Entry 3P8C (X-ray diffraction, 2.29 A resolution); this record covers chains E and F of the 5 polymer chains in the assembly.

== Chain E ==
Name: Probable protein BRICK1
From: Homo sapiens
Reference sequence: Q8WUW1 (BRK1_HUMAN); numbering as in UniProt (aligned over 1-75)
Amino-acid sequence (75 residues; each row starts with the number of its first residue):
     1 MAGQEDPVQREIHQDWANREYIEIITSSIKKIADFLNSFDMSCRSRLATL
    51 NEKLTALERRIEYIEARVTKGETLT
Disordered / not traced: 1-9, 74-75
Swiss-Prot annotation at these positions:
  - modified residue: Ala2 (N-acetylalanine)

== Chain F ==
Name: Abl interactor 2
From: Homo sapiens
Notes: fragment: N-terminal domain
Reference sequence: B4DSN1 (B4DSN1_HUMAN); residues 1-158 here = UniProt positions 1-158
Amino-acid sequence (159 residues; row label = number of the first residue in the row; numbering starts at 0):
     0 AMAELQMLLEEEIPGGRRALFDSYTNLERVADYCENNYIQSADKQRALEE
    50 TKAYTTQSLASVAYLINTLANNVLQMLDIQASQLRRMESSINHISQTVDI
   100 HKEKVARREIGILTTNKNTSRTHKIIAPANLERPVRYIRKPIDYTILDDI
   150 GHGVKVSTQ
Disordered / not traced: 156-158
Differences from the reference sequence: expression tag (0)

== How chain E and chain F interact ==
Residue-residue contacts - 37 pairs, chain E then chain F:
  Asn18(E) - Lys51(F)
  Tyr21(E) - Lys51(F)  hydrogen bond (side chain-backbone)
  Tyr21(E) - Thr54(F)
  Tyr21(E) - Thr55(F)  hydrogen bond
  Ile25(E) - Thr54(F)
  Ser28(E) - Leu58(F)
  Ile32(E) - Leu58(F)  hydrophobic
  Ile32(E) - Ile65(F)  hydrophobic
  Phe35(E) - Ile65(F)  hydrophobic
  Phe35(E) - Ala69(F)  hydrophobic
  Leu36(E) - Ile65(F)  hydrophobic
  Phe39(E) - Ala69(F)
  Phe39(E) - Val72(F)  hydrophobic
  Phe39(E) - Leu73(F)  hydrophobic
  Cys43(E) - Leu76(F)  hydrophobic
  Arg46(E) - Leu76(F)  hydrogen bond (side chain-backbone)
  Arg46(E) - Asp77(F)  salt bridge
  Leu47(E) - Leu76(F)  hydrophobic
  Leu50(E) - Leu76(F)  hydrophobic
  Leu50(E) - Ala80(F)  hydrophobic
  Leu50(E) - Leu83(F)
  Lys53(E) - Leu83(F)
  Lys53(E) - Arg84(F)
  Lys53(E) - Glu87(F)  salt bridge
  Leu57(E) - Leu83(F)
  Leu57(E) - Ile90(F)  hydrophobic
  Arg60(E) - Glu87(F)
  Arg60(E) - Ile90(F)
  Arg60(E) - Asn91(F)
  Arg60(E) - Ser94(F)
  Ile61(E) - Ile90(F)  hydrophobic
  Ile64(E) - Ile90(F)  hydrophobic
  Ile64(E) - Ile93(F)  hydrophobic
  Ile64(E) - Ser94(F)
  Ile64(E) - Val97(F)  hydrophobic
  Arg67(E) - Asp98(F)  salt bridge
  Arg67(E) - Lys101(F)  hydrogen bond (backbone-side chain)
Other interface residues (no listed pair), chain E (21 interface residues in all): Ile29, Leu54, Val68
Other interface residues (no listed pair), chain F (26 interface residues in all): Leu47, Val61, Ala62, Gln79, Met86

== Summary ==
21 residues of chain E and 26 residues of chain F are in contact, with 4 hydrogen bonds and 3 salt bridges.
Polar pairs include Arg46(E)-Asp77(F), Lys53(E)-Glu87(F) and Arg67(E)-Asp98(F).
Chain E is Probable protein BRICK1 and chain F is Abl interactor 2, both from Homo sapiens; the structure,
Structure and Control of the Actin Regulatory WAVE Complex, was determined by X-ray diffraction.
